8BK4 - chain A; structure by X-ray diffraction, 1.34 A resolution.

== Chain A ==
Protein: Macrophage infectivity potentiator
Organism: Trypanosoma cruzi
Notes: EC 5.2.1.8
UniProtKB: Q09734 (MIP_TRYCR); numbering as in UniProt (aligned over 32-194)
Sequence (163 residues; each row starts with the number of its first residue):
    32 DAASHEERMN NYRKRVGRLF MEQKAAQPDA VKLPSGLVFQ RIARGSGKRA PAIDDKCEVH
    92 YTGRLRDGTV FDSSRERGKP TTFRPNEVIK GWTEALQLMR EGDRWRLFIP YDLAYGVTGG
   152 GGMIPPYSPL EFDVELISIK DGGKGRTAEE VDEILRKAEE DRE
Residues lining bound ligands: WRL ((1S,5S,6R)-10-[3,5-bis(chloranyl)phenyl]sulfonyl-5-(hydroxymethyl)-3-[(1S)-1-pyridin-2-ylethyl]-3,10-diazabicyclo[4.3.1]decan-2-one): Y92, F102, D103, R108, F114, E118, V119, I120, W123, Y146, G151, G152, M154, I155, L161, F163

== Summary ==
Ligands of chain A: compound WRL.
Chain A is Macrophage infectivity potentiator (Trypanosoma cruzi); the structure, Full length structure of the
apo-state LpMIP, was determined by X-ray diffraction, deposited together with 8BJC, 8BJE, 8BK5 and 8BK6.
